6I2P - chains A and C of the 3 polymer chains in the assembly; structure by X-ray diffraction, 2.37 A resolution.

[Chain A]
Name: Serine/threonine-protein kinase PknB
Source organism: Mycobacterium tuberculosis (strain ATCC 25618 / H37Rv)
Notes: EC 2.7.11.1
UniProtKB: P9WI81 (PKNB_MYCTU); numbering as in UniProt (aligned over 1-279)
Amino-acid sequence (280 residues; numbered 0 to 279; the number before each row is that of its first residue; numbering starts at 0):
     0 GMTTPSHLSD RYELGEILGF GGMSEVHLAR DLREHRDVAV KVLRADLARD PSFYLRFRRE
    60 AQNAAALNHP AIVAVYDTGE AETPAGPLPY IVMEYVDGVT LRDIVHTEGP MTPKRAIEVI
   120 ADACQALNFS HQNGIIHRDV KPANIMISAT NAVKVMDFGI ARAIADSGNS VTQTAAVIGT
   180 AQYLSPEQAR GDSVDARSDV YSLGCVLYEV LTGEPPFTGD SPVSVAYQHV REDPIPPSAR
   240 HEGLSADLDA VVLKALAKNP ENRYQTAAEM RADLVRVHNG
Disordered / not traced: 0, 162-167, 279
Sequence notes: expression tag (0); engineered mutation Glu33 (Leu in P9WI81)
Modified positions: Thr171 (phosphothreonine; TPO); Thr173 (phosphothreonine; TPO)
Curated features (UniProtKB/Swiss-Prot):
  - active site: Asp138 (Proton acceptor)
  - binding site (ATP): Leu17 to Val25, Lys40, Glu93 to Val95, Lys140 to Asn143, Asp156
  - binding site (Mg(2+)): Asn143, Asp156
  - modified residue: Thr2 (N-acetylthreonine), Ser166 (Phosphoserine), Ser169 (Phosphoserine), Thr171 (Phosphothreonine), Thr173 (Phosphothreonine)
  - mutagenesis: Arg10 (R10A: Impairs kinase activity), Lys40 (K40M: Lack of autophosphorylation. Decreases affinity for FhaB), Asp76 (D76A: Impairs kinase activity), Asp138 (D138N: Impairs kinase activity), Thr171 (T171A: Reduces activity and autophosphorylation. Decreases interaction with GarA), Thr173 (T173A: Reduces activity and autophosphorylation. Decreases interaction with GarA)
From the paper describing this entry:
  - mutagenesis - L33E: unchanged catalytic activity
  - post-translational modification sites: Thr171, Thr173
  - contacts within the chain: Lys40-Glu59, Arg58-Thr171
  - conformationally variable residues (helix shift): Glu59

[Chain C]
Name: Unk-unk-unk-unk-unk
Source organism: Mycobacterium tuberculosis (strain ATCC 25618 / H37Rv)
Amino-acid sequence (5 residues; numbered 303 to 307; the number before each row is that of its first residue; X marks 5 residues of unknown identity (built as UNK)):
   303 XXXXX

[How chain A and chain C interact]
Interface residues of chain A (facing chain C), 8 residues: Glu117, Val118, Asp121, Thr149, Asn150, Ala151, Val152, Arg270

[Summary]
No residue of chain A is in contact with chain C. Curated annotation (UniProt) lists active-site residue
Asp138(A), 18 ATP-binding residues, Mg2+-binding residues Asn143(A) and Asp156(A) and 6 mutagenesis sites on
chain A. From the paper: L33E of chain A leaves catalytic activity unchanged; modification sites Thr171(A) and
Thr173(A).
Here chain A is Serine/threonine-protein kinase PknB and chain C is Unk-unk-unk-unk-unk, both from
Mycobacterium tuberculosis (strain ATCC 25618 / H37Rv). Entry 6I2P (Crystal structure of the Mycobacterium
tuberculosis PknB kinase domain (L33E mutant) in complex with its substrate ...) was determined by X-ray
diffraction (same publication as 6I2Q, 6I2R and 6I2S).
